5XUP - chains A and B of the 4 polymer chains in the assembly; structure by X-ray diffraction, 2.10 A resolution.

Chain A (and B):
Molecule: Telomeric repeat-binding factor 1
Organism: Homo sapiens
Notes: fragment: TRFH domain; chain B of this document is another copy of the same molecule, construct and numbering; everything in this record applies to it too
UniProtKB: P54274 (TERF1_HUMAN); residues 65-266 here = UniProt positions 65-266
Chain sequence (202 residues; row label = number of the first residue in the row):
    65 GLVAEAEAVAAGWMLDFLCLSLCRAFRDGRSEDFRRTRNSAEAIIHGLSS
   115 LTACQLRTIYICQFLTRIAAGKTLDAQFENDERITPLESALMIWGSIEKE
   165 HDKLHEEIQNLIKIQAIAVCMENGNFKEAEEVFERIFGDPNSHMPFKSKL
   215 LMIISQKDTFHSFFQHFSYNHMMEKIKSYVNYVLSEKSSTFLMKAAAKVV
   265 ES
Swiss-Prot annotation at these positions:
  - modified residue: Ser219 (Phosphoserine)
  - cross-link: Lys213 (Glycyl lysine isopeptide (Lys-Gly) (interchain with G-Cter in SUMO2))
  - mutagenesis: Ala74 (A74D: Abolishes dimerization and telomere binding; when associated with P-75), Ala75 (A75P: Abolishes dimerization and telomere binding; when associated with D-74), Trp77 (W77P: Abolishes telomere binding), Phe81 (F81P: Abolishes telomere binding), Phe90 (F90P: Diminishes telomere binding), Leu115 (L115R: Loss of interaction with FBXO4), Leu120 (L120R: Loss of interaction with FBXO4), Ser219 (S219A: Loss of phosphorylation; induction of mitotic entry and apoptosis and increased radiation hypersensitivity of ataxia-telangiectasia cells ...)

Interface between chain A and chain B:
Residue-residue contacts (45):
  Leu66(A) - Val264(B)  hydrophobic
  Leu66(A) - Glu265(B)
  Val67(A) - Arg88(B)
  Glu69(A) - Val264(B)
  Ala70(A) - Met257(B)  hydrophobic
  Ala70(A) - Ala260(B)
  Ala70(A) - Val264(B)
  Glu71(A) - Phe81(B)
  Glu71(A) - Ser85(B)  hydrogen bond
  Glu71(A) - Arg88(B)  salt bridge
  Val73(A) - Val264(B)  hydrophobic
  Ala74(A) - Phe81(B)  hydrophobic
  Trp77(A) - Leu256(B)  hydrophobic
  Trp77(A) - Ala259(B)
  Trp77(A) - Ala260(B)
  Trp77(A) - Val263(B)  hydrophobic
  Met78(A) - Met78(B)  hydrophobic
  Met78(A) - Phe81(B)  hydrophobic
  Phe81(A) - Glu71(B)
  Phe81(A) - Ala74(B)  hydrophobic
  Phe81(A) - Met78(B)  hydrophobic
  Ser85(A) - Glu71(B)  hydrogen bond
  Arg88(A) - Val67(B)
  Arg100(A) - His110(B)
  Asn103(A) - Ala107(B)
  Ser104(A) - Ala107(B)  hydrogen bond (side chain-backbone)
  Ser104(A) - Ile108(B)
  Ala107(A) - Asn103(B)
  Ala107(A) - Ser104(B)  hydrogen bond (backbone-side chain)
  Ile108(A) - Ser104(B)
  His110(A) - Arg100(B)
  Phe255(A) - Phe255(B)  hydrophobic
  Phe255(A) - Ala259(B)  hydrophobic
  Leu256(A) - Trp77(B)
  Leu256(A) - Leu256(B)  hydrophobic
  Met257(A) - Ala70(B)  hydrophobic
  Ala259(A) - Trp77(B)
  Ala259(A) - Phe255(B)  hydrophobic
  Ala260(A) - Ala70(B)
  Ala260(A) - Trp77(B)
  Ala261(A) - Ala70(B)
  Val263(A) - Trp77(B)  hydrophobic
  Val264(A) - Leu66(B)  hydrophobic
  Val264(A) - Glu69(B)
  Val264(A) - Ala70(B)
Interface residues without a listed pair, chain A (28 interface residues in all): Leu82, Gly111
Interface residues without a listed pair, chain B (29 interface residues in all): Val73, Leu82, Gly111, Ala261

Overview:
Chain A and chain B form an interface of 28 and 29 residues respectively; the contacts include 4 hydrogen
bonds and 1 salt bridge. Among the polar pairs are Glu71(A)-Arg88(B), Glu71(A)-Ser85(B) and
Ser104(A)-Ala107(B). From UniProt: 8 mutagenesis sites on chain A.
Both chains are Telomeric repeat-binding factor 1 (Homo sapiens). Entry 5XUP (Crystal structure of TRF1 and
TERB1) was determined by X-ray diffraction.
